Entry 6PDY (electron microscopy, 3.70 A resolution); this record covers chains D and E of the 7 polymer chains in the assembly.

== Chain D (and E) ==
Protein: Membrane-spanning ATPase-like protein
Organism: Chaetomium thermophilum
Notes: chain E of this document is another copy of the same molecule, construct and numbering; everything in this record applies to it too
UniProtKB: G0S654 (G0S654_CHATD); numbering as in UniProt (aligned over 31-411)
Sequence (383 residues; row label = number of the first residue in the row):
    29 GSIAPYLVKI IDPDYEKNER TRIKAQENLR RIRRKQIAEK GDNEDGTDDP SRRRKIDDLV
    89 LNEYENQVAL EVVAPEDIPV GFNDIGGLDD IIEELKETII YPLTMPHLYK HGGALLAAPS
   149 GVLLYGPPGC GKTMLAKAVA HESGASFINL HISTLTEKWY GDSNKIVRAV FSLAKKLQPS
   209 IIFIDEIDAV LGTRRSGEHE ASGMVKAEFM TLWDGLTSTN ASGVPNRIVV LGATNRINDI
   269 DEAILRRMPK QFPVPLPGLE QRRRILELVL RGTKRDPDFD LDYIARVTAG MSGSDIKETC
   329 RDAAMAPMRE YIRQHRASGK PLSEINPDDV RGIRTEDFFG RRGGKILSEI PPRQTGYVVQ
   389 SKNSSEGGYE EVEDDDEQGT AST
Not modelled in the structure: 29-41, 65-86, 357-411 (chain E: 29-43, 66-85, 343-411)
Construct notes: expression tag (29-30)
Ion coordination: Mg2+: Thr161, Asp213
Ligand contacts:
  - ADP (adenosine-5'-diphosphate): Asp112, Ile113, Gly114, Leu116, Pro156, Gly157, Cys158, Gly159, Lys160, Thr161, Met162, Ile293, Leu296, Gly321, Ser322, Lys325
  - beryllium trifluoride (BEF), molecule 1: Lys160, Thr161, Asp213, Glu214, Asn263
  - beryllium trifluoride (BEF), molecule 2: Met238, Asp242, Arg274, Arg275
From the paper describing this entry:
  - mutagenesis - W187A, Y188A, L244A, L244E: decreased growth

== Chain D / chain E interface ==
Residue-residue contacts (71; chain D residue first):
  Val101(D) - Leu244(E)  hydrophobic
  Asp105(D) - Asn248(E)
  Asp105(D) - Ala249(E)
  Ile106(D) - Leu244(E)  hydrophobic
  Pro107(D) - Thr247(E)
  Pro107(D) - Asn248(E)
  Pro107(D) - Ala249(E)
  Pro107(D) - Gly251(E)
  Pro156(D) - Glu270(E)
  Pro156(D) - Ala271(E)  hydrophobic
  Pro156(D) - Arg274(E)
  Gly157(D) - Arg274(E)
  Thr161(D) - Gly243(E)
  Lys165(D) - Gly243(E)  hydrogen bond (side chain-backbone)
  Lys165(D) - Leu244(E)  hydrogen bond (side chain-backbone)
  Phe175(D) - Leu244(E)  hydrophobic
  Asn177(D) - Leu244(E)
  His179(D) - Arg196(E)
  Ser181(D) - Asn192(E)
  Ser181(D) - Lys193(E)  hydrogen bond (backbone-side chain)
  Ser181(D) - Arg196(E)  hydrogen bond
  Thr182(D) - Arg196(E)
  Thr184(D) - Tyr188(E)
  Thr184(D) - Gly189(E)
  Thr184(D) - Asn192(E)
  Thr184(D) - Lys193(E)  hydrogen bond (backbone-side chain)
  Glu185(D) - Tyr188(E)
  Glu185(D) - Lys193(E)  salt bridge
  Lys186(D) - Trp187(E)
  Lys186(D) - Tyr188(E)  hydrogen bond (backbone-backbone)
  Ser191(D) - Tyr188(E)
  Asp213(D) - Thr239(E)
  Glu214(D) - Ala235(E)
  Glu214(D) - Met238(E)
  Glu214(D) - Thr239(E)  hydrogen bond
  Glu214(D) - Arg275(E)  salt bridge
  Ala217(D) - Gly231(E)
  Ala217(D) - Ala235(E)  hydrophobic
  Arg223(D) - Ser224(E)
  Arg223(D) - Glu228(E)  salt bridge
  Glu226(D) - Glu228(E)
  His227(D) - Tyr188(E)
  Ser230(D) - Tyr188(E)  hydrogen bond
  Ser230(D) - Glu228(E)  hydrogen bond
  Asn263(D) - Met238(E)
  Asn263(D) - Ala271(E)
  Arg264(D) - Arg222(E)
  Val297(D) - Leu143(E)
  Gly300(D) - Gly141(E)
  Thr301(D) - Gly140(E)
  Thr301(D) - Leu144(E)
  Ser322(D) - Arg274(E)  hydrogen bond
  Lys325(D) - Leu143(E)
  Glu326(D) - Pro277(E)
  Glu326(D) - Lys278(E)
  Arg329(D) - Leu143(E)  hydrogen bond (side chain-backbone)
  Asp330(D) - Lys278(E)  salt bridge
  Ala332(D) - Leu144(E)
  Met333(D) - Pro130(E)  hydrophobic
  Met333(D) - Leu144(E)
  Met336(D) - Leu136(E)
  Met336(D) - Tyr137(E)  hydrophobic
  Arg337(D) - Glu122(E)  salt bridge
  Arg337(D) - Thr126(E)
  Ile340(D) - Glu125(E)
  Ile340(D) - Tyr137(E)
  Arg341(D) - Glu121(E)  salt bridge
  Ala345(D) - Leu136(E)
  Ser346(D) - Leu136(E)
  Gly347(D) - Leu136(E)
  Pro349(D) - His139(E)  hydrogen bond (backbone-side chain)
Also at the interface, not in a pair above, chain D (50 interface residues in all): Lys45, Ala168, Lys234, Asp323, Cys328, Lys348
Also at the interface, not in a pair above, chain E (47 interface residues in all): Arg48, Asn90, Tyr92, Ala145, Pro147, Met232, Glu236, Asp242, Thr245, Ser246

== Overview ==
50 residues of chain D and 47 residues of chain E are in contact; the contacts include 12 hydrogen bonds and 6
salt bridges. Polar contacts include Glu185(D)-Lys193(E), Glu214(D)-Arg275(E) and Arg223(D)-Glu228(E). Bound
to chain D: beryllium trifluoride and ADP. From the paper: W187A, Y188A and L244A of chain D, among others,
reduce growth.
Both chains are Membrane-spanning ATPase-like protein (Chaetomium thermophilum). Entry 6PDY (Msp1-substrate
complex in open conformation) was determined by electron microscopy (same publication as 6PDW and 6PE0).
